PDB entry 6SLT | X-ray diffraction, 2.70 A resolution | chains A and B

== Chain A (and B) ==
Molecule: Tryptophan 6-halogenase
Source organism: Streptomyces albogriseolus
Notes: chain B of this document is another copy of the same molecule, construct and numbering; everything in this record applies to it too
UniProtKB: A1E280 (A1E280_STRAO); numbering as in UniProt (aligned over 2-531)
Chain sequence (534 residues; numbered -2 to 531; the number before each row is that of its first residue; numbers below 1 keep their minus sign (Gly-2 is residue -2)):
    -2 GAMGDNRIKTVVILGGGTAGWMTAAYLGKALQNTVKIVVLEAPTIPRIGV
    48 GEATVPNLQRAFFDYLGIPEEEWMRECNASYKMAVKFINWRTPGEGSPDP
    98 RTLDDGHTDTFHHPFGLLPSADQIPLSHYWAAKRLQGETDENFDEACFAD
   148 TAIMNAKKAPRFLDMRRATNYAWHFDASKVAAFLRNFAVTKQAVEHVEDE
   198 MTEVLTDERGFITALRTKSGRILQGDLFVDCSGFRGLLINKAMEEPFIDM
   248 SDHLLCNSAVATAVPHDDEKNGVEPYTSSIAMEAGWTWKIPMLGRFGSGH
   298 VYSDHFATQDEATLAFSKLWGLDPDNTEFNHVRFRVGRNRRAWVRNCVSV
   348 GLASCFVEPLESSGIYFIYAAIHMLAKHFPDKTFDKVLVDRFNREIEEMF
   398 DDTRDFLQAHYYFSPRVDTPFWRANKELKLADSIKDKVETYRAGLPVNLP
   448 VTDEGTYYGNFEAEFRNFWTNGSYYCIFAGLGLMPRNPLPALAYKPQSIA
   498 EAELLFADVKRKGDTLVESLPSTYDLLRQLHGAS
Not modelled in the structure: -2 to 1, 530-531 (chain B: -2 to 1, 454-456, 530-531)
Construct notes: expression tag (-2 to 1)
UniProt features mapped onto this chain:
  - active site: Lys79
  - binding site (FAD): Gly13, Thr15, Ala16, Ala39, Ile42, Ile45, Val47, Ala50, Met198, Leu349, Ile362
  - binding site (L-tryptophan): Pro111, Tyr454, Tyr455, Glu461, Phe465
  - binding site (chloride): Ser360, Gly361
  - site: Glu358 (Important for activity)
  - mutagenesis: Val52 (V52I: In Thal-RebH5; regioselectivity of chlorination and bromination is almost completely switched from C6 to C7; when associated with I-82; T-360; S-469 and N-470), Lys79 (K79T: Loss of halogenase activity), Val82 (V82I: In Thal-RebH5; regioselectivity of chlorination and bromination is almost completely switched from C6 to C7; when associated with I-52; T-360; S-469 and N-470), Ser360 (S360T: In Thal-RebH5; regioselectivity of chlorination and bromination is almost completely switched from C6 to C7; when associated with I-52; I-82; S-469 and N-470), Gly469 (G469S: In Thal-RebH5; regioselectivity of chlorination and bromination is almost completely switched from C6 to C7; when associated with I-52; I-82; T-360 and N-470), Ser470 (S470N: In Thal-RebH5; regioselectivity of chlorination and bromination is almost completely switched from C6 to C7; when associated with I-52; I-82; T-360 and S-469)
Residues lining bound ligands:
  - adenosine monophosphate (AMP): Leu11, Gly12, Gly13, Gly14, Leu37, Glu38, Ala39, Asp196, Glu197, Met198, Cys228, Ser229, Gly230, Arg232, Leu234
  - tryptophan (TRP): Val52, Pro53, Lys79, Val82, His110, Pro111, Phe112, Gly113, Glu358, Ser359, Tyr454, Tyr455, Glu461, Phe465, Trp466, Ser470
Reported in the primary citation:
  - binding site for tryptophan: Pro53, Phe112, Glu461, Phe465, Trp466
  - conformationally variable residues (order/disorder transition): Tyr454 to Gly456
  - binding site for adenosine monophosphate: Leu37 to Pro40

== Interface between chain A and chain B ==
Pairs across the interface (88; chain A residue first):
  Arg4(A) - Ala490(B)  hydrogen bond (side chain-backbone)
  Arg4(A) - Tyr491(B)
  Ile5(A) - Tyr491(B)  hydrogen bond (backbone-side chain)
  Ala27(A) - Lys492(B)  hydrogen bond (backbone-side chain)
  Leu28(A) - Tyr491(B)
  Gln29(A) - Asp119(B)
  Gln29(A) - Tyr491(B)
  Gln29(A) - Lys492(B)
  Gln29(A) - Pro493(B)
  Gln29(A) - Gln494(B)  hydrogen bond (side chain-backbone)
  Gln29(A) - Ser495(B)  hydrogen bond
  Thr31(A) - Tyr491(B)  hydrogen bond (side chain-backbone)
  Thr31(A) - Pro493(B)
  Val32(A) - Tyr491(B)  hydrophobic
  Tyr62(A) - Asp119(B)
  Asp119(A) - Gln29(B)
  Asp119(A) - Tyr62(B)  hydrogen bond
  Gln120(A) - His370(B)  hydrogen bond
  Gln120(A) - Phe458(B)
  His370(A) - Gln120(B)
  Ala373(A) - Ala488(B)
  Lys374(A) - Leu486(B)
  His375(A) - Leu442(B)
  Phe376(A) - Pro487(B)
  Phe376(A) - Ala488(B)
  Phe376(A) - Tyr491(B)  hydrophobic
  Pro377(A) - Tyr491(B)  hydrogen bond (backbone-side chain)
  Asp378(A) - Tyr491(B)
  Asp382(A) - Ala440(B)
  Asp382(A) - Arg483(B)  salt bridge
  Val384(A) - Glu436(B)
  Val384(A) - Ala440(B)  hydrophobic
  Leu385(A) - Ala440(B)
  Leu385(A) - Pro487(B)  hydrophobic
  Arg388(A) - Asp433(B)  salt bridge
  Arg388(A) - Glu436(B)  salt bridge
  Arg388(A) - Thr437(B)  hydrogen bond
  Arg388(A) - Leu442(B)
  Arg391(A) - Asp433(B)  salt bridge
  Asp433(A) - Arg388(B)  salt bridge
  Asp433(A) - Arg391(B)  salt bridge
  Glu436(A) - Val384(B)
  Glu436(A) - Arg388(B)  salt bridge
  Thr437(A) - Arg388(B)  hydrogen bond
  Ala440(A) - Asp382(B)
  Ala440(A) - Val384(B)  hydrophobic
  Ala440(A) - Leu385(B)
  Leu442(A) - His375(B)
  Leu442(A) - Leu385(B)  hydrophobic
  Leu442(A) - Arg388(B)
  Pro443(A) - Lys374(B)
  Leu446(A) - Lys374(B)
  Leu446(A) - Glu459(B)
  Val448(A) - Thr453(B)
  Val448(A) - Asn457(B)  hydrogen bond (backbone-side chain)
  Val448(A) - Glu459(B)
  Val448(A) - Ala460(B)
  Val448(A) - Arg463(B)
  Thr449(A) - Thr453(B)
  Thr449(A) - Asn457(B)
  Asp450(A) - Thr453(B)  hydrogen bond
  Thr453(A) - Val448(B)
  Thr453(A) - Asp450(B)
  Asn457(A) - Val448(B)  hydrogen bond (side chain-backbone)
  Ala460(A) - Val448(B)
  Arg463(A) - Arg463(B)
  Leu486(A) - Lys374(B)
  Pro487(A) - Phe376(B)
  Pro487(A) - Leu385(B)  hydrophobic
  Ala488(A) - Ala373(B)
  Ala488(A) - Phe376(B)
  Ala490(A) - Arg4(B)  hydrogen bond (backbone-side chain)
  Tyr491(A) - Arg4(B)
  Tyr491(A) - Ile5(B)  hydrogen bond (side chain-backbone)
  Tyr491(A) - Leu28(B)
  Tyr491(A) - Gln29(B)
  Tyr491(A) - Thr31(B)
  Tyr491(A) - Val32(B)  hydrophobic
  Tyr491(A) - Phe376(B)
  Tyr491(A) - Pro377(B)  hydrogen bond (side chain-backbone)
  Tyr491(A) - Asp378(B)
  Lys492(A) - Ala27(B)  hydrogen bond (side chain-backbone)
  Lys492(A) - Gln29(B)
  Lys492(A) - Tyr62(B)
  Pro493(A) - Gln29(B)
  Pro493(A) - Thr31(B)
  Gln494(A) - Gln29(B)  hydrogen bond (backbone-side chain)
  Ser495(A) - Gln29(B)  hydrogen bond
Other interface residues (no listed pair), chain A (47 interface residues in all): Glu459, Asn464
Other interface residues (no listed pair), chain B (49 interface residues in all): Tyr23, Pro443, Leu446, Thr449

== Summary ==
The interface between chain A and chain B involves 47 residues on one side and 49 on the other, with 20
hydrogen bonds and 7 salt bridges. Polar pairs include Asp382(A)-Arg483(B), Arg388(A)-Asp433(B) and
Arg388(A)-Glu436(B). From the paper: a binding site for tryptophan at Pro53(A), Phe112(A) and Glu461(A) among
others; a binding site for adenosine monophosphate at Leu37(A).
Both chains are Tryptophan 6-halogenase (Streptomyces albogriseolus). Entry 6SLT (Flavin-dependent tryptophan
6-halogenase Thal in complex with tryptophan and FAD) was determined by X-ray diffraction, deposited together
with 6SLS.
